Entry 4KAT (X-ray diffraction, 2.14 A resolution); this record covers chains A and C of the 4 polymer chains in the assembly.

Chain A (and C):
Molecule: Thymidylate synthase
Organism: Thermotoga maritima MSB8
Notes: EC 2.1.1.148; fragment: tm0449; chain C of this document is another copy of the same molecule, construct and numbering; everything in this record applies to it too
Reference sequence: Q9WYT0 (THYX_THEMA); numbering as in UniProt (aligned over 1-220)
Chain sequence (232 residues; each row starts with the number of its first residue; numbers below 1 keep their minus sign (Met-11 is residue -11)):
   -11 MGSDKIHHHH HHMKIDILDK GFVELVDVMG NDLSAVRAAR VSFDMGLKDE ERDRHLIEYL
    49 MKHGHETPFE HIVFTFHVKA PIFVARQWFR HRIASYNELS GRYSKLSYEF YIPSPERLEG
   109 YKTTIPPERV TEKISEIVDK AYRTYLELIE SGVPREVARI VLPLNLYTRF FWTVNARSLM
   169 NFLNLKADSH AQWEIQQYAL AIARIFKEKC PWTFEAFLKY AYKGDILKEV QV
Not modelled in the structure: -11 to -2, 217-220 (chain C: -11 to 0, 31-35, 219-220)
Construct notes: initiating methionine (-11); expression tag (-10 to 0); engineered mutation Lys174 (Arg in Q9WYT0)
Small-molecule neighbours:
  - 2'-deoxyuridine-5'-monophosphate (DU), molecule 1: Arg74, Gln75, Arg78, Lys174, Ala179
  - 2'-deoxyuridine-5'-monophosphate (DU), molecule 2: Phe77, Glu86, Leu87, Ser88, Gly89, Arg90, Arg147
  - dihydroflavine-adenine dinucleotide (FDA), molecule 1: Ser30, Thr55, Glu58, Ile81, Asn163, Arg165, Ser166
  - dihydroflavine-adenine dinucleotide (FDA), molecule 2: Arg78, His79, Arg80, Ile81, Asn169, Leu173, Lys174, His178, Ala179
  - dihydroflavine-adenine dinucleotide (FDA), molecule 3: Ala82, Ser83, Tyr84, Asn85, Glu86, Ser88, Arg90, Tyr91
UniProt features mapped onto this chain:
  - motif: Arg78 to Ser88 (ThyX motif)
  - binding site (FAD): Thr55, Arg78 to Ile81, Glu86, Asn163 to Arg165, Asn169
  - binding site (dUMP): Gln75 to Arg78, Glu86 to Arg90, Arg147
  - mutagenesis: His53 (H53A: Shows 1.39% of wild-type activity), Ser88 (S88A/C: Still catalytically active although shows a large decrease in activity), Arg90 (R90A: Binds dUMP 670-fold weaker than wild-type), Glu144 (E144A: Shows 0.113% of wild-type activity; E144R: Shows 0.016% of wild-type activity)

Chain A / chain C interface:
Residue-residue contacts (4):
  Glu58(A) - Arg80(C)  salt bridge
  Arg80(A) - Glu58(C)  salt bridge
  Arg80(A) - Arg165(C)
  Arg165(A) - Arg80(C)
Interface residues without a listed pair, chain A (5 interface residues in all): Thr55, Ile81
Interface residues without a listed pair, chain C (5 interface residues in all): Thr55, Ile81

In short:
The chain A/chain C interface involves 5 residues from each chain, with 2 salt bridges. Its one salt-bridged
contact is Glu58(A)-Arg80(C). Ligands of chain A: 2'-deoxyuridine-5'-monophosphate and 3 copies of
dihydroflavine-adenine dinucleotide.
Both chains are Thymidylate synthase (Thermotoga maritima MSB8). Entry 4KAT (Crystal structure of FDTS from T.
maritima mutant (R174K) with FAD and dUMP) was determined by X-ray diffraction together with 4KAR and 4KAS
from the same study.
